6UPZ - chains A and I of the 13 polymer chains in the assembly; structure by X-ray diffraction, 3.10 A resolution.

# Chain A
Protein: DNA-directed RNA polymerase II subunit RPB1
From: Saccharomyces cerevisiae (strain ATCC 204508 / S288c)
Notes: EC 2.7.7.6
Reference sequence: P04050 (RPB1_YEAST); residues 1-1733 here = UniProt positions 1-1733
Amino-acid sequence (1733 residues; numbered 1 to 1733; the number before each row is that of its first residue):
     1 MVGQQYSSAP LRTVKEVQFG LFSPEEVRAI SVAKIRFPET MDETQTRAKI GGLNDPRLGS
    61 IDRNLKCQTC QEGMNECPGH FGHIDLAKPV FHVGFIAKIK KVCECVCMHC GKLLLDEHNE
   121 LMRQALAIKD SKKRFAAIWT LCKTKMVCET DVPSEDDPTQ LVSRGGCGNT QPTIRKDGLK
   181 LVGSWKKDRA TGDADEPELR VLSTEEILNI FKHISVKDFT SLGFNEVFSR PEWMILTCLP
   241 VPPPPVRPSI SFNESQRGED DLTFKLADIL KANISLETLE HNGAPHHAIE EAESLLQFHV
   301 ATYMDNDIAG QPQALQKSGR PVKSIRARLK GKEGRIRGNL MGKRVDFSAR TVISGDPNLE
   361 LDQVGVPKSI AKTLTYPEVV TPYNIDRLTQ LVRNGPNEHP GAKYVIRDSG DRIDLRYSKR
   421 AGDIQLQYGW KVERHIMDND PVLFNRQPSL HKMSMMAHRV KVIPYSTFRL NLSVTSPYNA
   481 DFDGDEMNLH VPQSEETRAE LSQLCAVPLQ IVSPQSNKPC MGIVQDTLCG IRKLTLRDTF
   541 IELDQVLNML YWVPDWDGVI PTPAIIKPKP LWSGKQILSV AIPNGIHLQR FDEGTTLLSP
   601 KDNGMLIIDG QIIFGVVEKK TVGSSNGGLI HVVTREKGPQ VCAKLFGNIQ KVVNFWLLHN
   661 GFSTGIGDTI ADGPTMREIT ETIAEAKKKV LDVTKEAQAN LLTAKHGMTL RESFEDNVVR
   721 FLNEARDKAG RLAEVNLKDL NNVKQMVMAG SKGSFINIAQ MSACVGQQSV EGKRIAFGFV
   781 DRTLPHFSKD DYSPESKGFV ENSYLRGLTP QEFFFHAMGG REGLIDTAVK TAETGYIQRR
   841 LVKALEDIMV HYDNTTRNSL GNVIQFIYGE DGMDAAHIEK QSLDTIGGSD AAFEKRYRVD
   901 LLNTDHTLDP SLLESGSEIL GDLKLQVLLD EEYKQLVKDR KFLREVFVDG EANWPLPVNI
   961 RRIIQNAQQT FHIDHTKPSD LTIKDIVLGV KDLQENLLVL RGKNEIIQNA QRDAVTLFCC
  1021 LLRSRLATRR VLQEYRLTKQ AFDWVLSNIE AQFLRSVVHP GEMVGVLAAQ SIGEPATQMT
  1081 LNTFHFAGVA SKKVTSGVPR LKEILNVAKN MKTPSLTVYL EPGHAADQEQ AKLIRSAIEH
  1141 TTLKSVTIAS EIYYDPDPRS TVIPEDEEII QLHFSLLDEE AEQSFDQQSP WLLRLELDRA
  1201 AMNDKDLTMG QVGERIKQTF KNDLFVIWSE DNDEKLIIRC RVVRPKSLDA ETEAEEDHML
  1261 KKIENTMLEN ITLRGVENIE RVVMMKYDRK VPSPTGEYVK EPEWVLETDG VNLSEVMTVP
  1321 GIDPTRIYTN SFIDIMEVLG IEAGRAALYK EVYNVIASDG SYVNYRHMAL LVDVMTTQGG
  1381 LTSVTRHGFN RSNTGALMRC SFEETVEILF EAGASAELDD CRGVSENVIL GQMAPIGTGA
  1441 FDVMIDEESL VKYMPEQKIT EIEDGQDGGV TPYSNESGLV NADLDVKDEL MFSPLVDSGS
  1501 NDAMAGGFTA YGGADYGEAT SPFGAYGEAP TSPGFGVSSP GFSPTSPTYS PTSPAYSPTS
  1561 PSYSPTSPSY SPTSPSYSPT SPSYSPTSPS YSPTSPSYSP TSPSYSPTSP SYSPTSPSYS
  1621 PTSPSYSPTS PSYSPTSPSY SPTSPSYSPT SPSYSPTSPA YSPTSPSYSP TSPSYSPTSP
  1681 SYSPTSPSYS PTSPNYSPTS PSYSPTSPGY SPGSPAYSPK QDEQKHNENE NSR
Disordered / not traced: 1-2, 154-163, 187-198, 250-256, 1082-1091, 1177-1186, 1244-1256, 1447-1733
Disulfides: Cys-105/Cys-142
Metal / ion sites: Zn2+ site 1: Cys-67, Cys-70, Cys-77, His-80; Zn2+ site 2: Cys-107, Cys-110, Cys-167; Mg2+: Asp-483, Asp-485 (shared with 1 residue of chain R)
Swiss-Prot annotation at these positions:
  - region: Pro-248 to Asp-260 (Lid loop), Asn-306 to Lys-323 (Rudder loop), Pro-810 to Glu-822 (Bridging helix)
  - binding site (Zn(2+)): Cys-67, Cys-70, Cys-77, His-80, Cys-107, Cys-110, Cys-148, Cys-167
  - binding site (Mg(2+)): Asp-481, Asp-483, Asp-485
  - modified residue: Thr-1471 (Phosphothreonine)
  - cross-link (Glycyl lysine isopeptide (Lys-Gly)): Lys-695 (interchain with G-Cter in ubiquitin), Lys-1246 (interchain with G-Cter in ubiquitin), Lys-1350 (interchain with G-Cter in ubiquitin)
  - natural variant: Ser-1653 to Pro-1659 (deletion: In strain: A364A)
  - mutagenesis: Lys-1246 (K1246R: Impairs ubiquitination during transcription stress)
What the authors report for this chain:
  - binding site for Template strand DNA: Arg-337

# Chain I
Protein: DNA-directed RNA polymerase II subunit RPB9
From: Saccharomyces cerevisiae (strain ATCC 204508 / S288c)
Reference sequence: P27999 (RPB9_YEAST); numbering as in UniProt (aligned over 1-122)
Amino-acid sequence (122 residues; row label = number of the first residue in the row):
     1 MTTFRFCRDC NNMLYPREDK ENNRLLFECR TCSYVEEAGS PLVYRHELIT NIGETAGVVQ
    61 DIGSDPTLPR SDRECPKCHS RENVFFQSQQ RRKDTSMVLF FVCLSCSHIF TSDQKNKRTQ
   121 FS
Disordered / not traced: 1, 120-122
Metal / ion sites: Zn2+ site 1: Cys-7, Cys-10, Cys-29, Cys-32; Zn2+ site 2: Cys-75, Cys-78, Cys-103
Swiss-Prot annotation at these positions:
  - zinc finger: Cys-7 to Cys-32 (C4-type), Ser-71 to Thr-111 (TFIIS-type)
  - binding site (Zn(2+)): Cys-7, Cys-10, Cys-29, Cys-32, Cys-75, Cys-78, Cys-103, Cys-106
  - modified residue: Ser-40 (Phosphoserine)

# Interface between chain A and chain I
Pairs across the interface (61; chain A residue first):
  Ala-697(A) / Met-97(I)
  Gln-698(A) / Met-97(I)
  Gln-698(A) / Val-98(I)
  Gln-698(A) / Leu-99(I)
  Gln-698(A) / Ser-112(I)  hydrogen bond (backbone-side chain)
  Ala-699(A) / Ser-112(I)
  Ala-699(A) / Asp-113(I)
  Ala-699(A) / Gln-114(I)  hydrogen bond (backbone-backbone)
  Ala-699(A) / Lys-115(I)
  Asn-700(A) / Val-98(I)
  Asn-700(A) / Asp-113(I)
  Asn-700(A) / Lys-115(I)
  Leu-701(A) / Gln-114(I)
  Thr-709(A) / Lys-93(I)
  Arg-711(A) / Gln-87(I)  hydrogen bond
  Arg-711(A) / Arg-92(I)
  Arg-711(A) / Thr-95(I)
  Arg-711(A) / Ser-96(I)  hydrogen bond (side chain-backbone)
  Arg-711(A) / Met-97(I)
  Phe-714(A) / Met-97(I)  hydrophobic
  Asp-781(A) / Gln-89(I)
  Asp-781(A) / Arg-91(I)  salt bridge
  Arg-782(A) / Thr-67(I)
  Ser-788(A) / Thr-67(I)
  Ser-788(A) / Pro-69(I)
  Lys-789(A) / Thr-67(I)  hydrogen bond (backbone-backbone)
  Lys-789(A) / Pro-69(I)
  Asp-790(A) / Phe-86(I)
  Asp-790(A) / Gln-87(I)  hydrogen bond (side chain-backbone)
  Tyr-792(A) / Gln-87(I)
  Thr-1147(A) / Leu-48(I)
  Thr-1147(A) / Ile-49(I)
  Ile-1148(A) / Glu-47(I)
  Ile-1148(A) / Leu-48(I)  hydrogen bond (backbone-backbone)
  Ile-1148(A) / Ile-49(I)  hydrogen bond (backbone-backbone)
  Ala-1149(A) / His-46(I)
  Ala-1149(A) / Glu-47(I)
  Ser-1150(A) / Arg-45(I)
  Ser-1150(A) / His-46(I)  hydrogen bond (backbone-backbone)
  Glu-1151(A) / Leu-42(I)
  Glu-1151(A) / Tyr-44(I)
  Glu-1151(A) / Arg-45(I)  salt bridge
  Ile-1152(A) / Pro-41(I)
  Ile-1152(A) / Leu-42(I)
  Ile-1152(A) / Val-43(I)  hydrogen bond (backbone-backbone)
  Ile-1152(A) / Tyr-44(I)  hydrogen bond (backbone-backbone)
  Tyr-1153(A) / Pro-41(I)
  Tyr-1154(A) / Glu-18(I)  hydrogen bond
  Tyr-1154(A) / Asn-23(I)
  Tyr-1154(A) / Arg-24(I)
  Tyr-1154(A) / Leu-25(I)  hydrophobic
  Tyr-1154(A) / Pro-41(I)  hydrogen bond (backbone-backbone)
  Val-1162(A) / Pro-41(I)  hydrophobic
  Pro-1190(A) / Glu-18(I)
  Trp-1191(A) / Leu-25(I)  hydrophobic
  Trp-1191(A) / Val-43(I)  hydrophobic
  Asp-1198(A) / Ile-49(I)
  Asp-1257(A) / Pro-16(I)
  Lys-1261(A) / Tyr-44(I)
  Glu-1264(A) / His-46(I)  salt bridge
  Leu-1268(A) / Leu-48(I)  hydrophobic
Interface residues without a listed pair, chain A (33 interface residues in all): Leu-710, Lys-1144, Pro-1156
Interface residues without a listed pair, chain I (33 interface residues in all): Asp-19, Leu-68

# Summary
The chain A/chain I interface involves 33 residues from each chain; the contacts include 13 hydrogen bonds and
3 salt bridges. Polar pairs include Asp-781(A)/Arg-91(I), Glu-1151(A)/Arg-45(I) and Glu-1264(A)/His-46(I).
From the paper: a binding site for Template strand DNA at Arg-337(A).
Here chain A is DNA-directed RNA polymerase II subunit RPB1 and chain I is DNA-directed RNA polymerase II
subunit RPB9, both from Saccharomyces cerevisiae (strain ATCC 204508 / S288c). Entry 6UPZ (RNA polymerase II
elongation complex with 5-guanidinohydantoin lesion in state 3) was determined by X-ray diffraction (same
publication as 6UPX, 6UPY, 6UQ0, 6UQ1, 6UQ2 and 6UQ3).
